Entry 8PF4 (X-ray diffraction, 1.84 A resolution); this record covers chains A and B.

Chain A (and B):
Molecule: Trypanothione reductase
Organism: Trypanosoma brucei
Notes: EC 1.8.1.12; chain B of this document is another copy of the same molecule, construct and numbering; everything in this record applies to it too
UniProt: A0A3L6KZJ1 (A0A3L6KZJ1_9TRYP); numbering as in UniProt (aligned over 1-492)
Chain sequence (495 residues; numbered -2 to 492; the number before each row is that of its first residue; numbers below 1 keep their minus sign (Gly-2 is residue -2)):
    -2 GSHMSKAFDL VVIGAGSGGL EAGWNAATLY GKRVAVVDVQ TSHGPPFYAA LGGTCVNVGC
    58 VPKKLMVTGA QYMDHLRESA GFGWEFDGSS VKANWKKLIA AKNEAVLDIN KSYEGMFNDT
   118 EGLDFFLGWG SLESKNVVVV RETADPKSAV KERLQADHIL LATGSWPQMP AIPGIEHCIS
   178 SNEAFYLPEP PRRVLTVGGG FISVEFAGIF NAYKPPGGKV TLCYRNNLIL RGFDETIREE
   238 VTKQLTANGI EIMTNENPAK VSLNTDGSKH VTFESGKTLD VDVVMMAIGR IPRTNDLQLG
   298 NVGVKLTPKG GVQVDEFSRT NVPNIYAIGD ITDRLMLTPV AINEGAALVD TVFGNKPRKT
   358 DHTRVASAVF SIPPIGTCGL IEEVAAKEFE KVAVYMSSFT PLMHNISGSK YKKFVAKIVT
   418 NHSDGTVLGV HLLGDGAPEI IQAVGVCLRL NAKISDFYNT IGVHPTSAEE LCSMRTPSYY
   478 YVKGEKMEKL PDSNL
Disordered / not traced: -2, 489-492 (chain B: -2 to 2, 489-492)
Disulfide bonds: Cys52-Cys57
Sequence notes: expression tag (-2 to 0)
What the authors report for this chain:
  - conformationally variable residues: Phe396 to Lys407
  - catalytic residues: Cys52, Cys57, His461 (citing earlier work)

Interface between chain A and chain B:
Contacting residue pairs (159; chain A residue first):
  Cys52(A) - His461(B)  hydrogen bond
  Cys57(A) - His461(B)
  Cys57(A) - Pro462(B)
  Lys61(A) - Pro462(B)  hydrogen bond (side chain-backbone)
  Leu62(A) - Phe79(B)
  Leu62(A) - Ile403(B)  hydrophobic
  Thr65(A) - Phe79(B)
  Thr65(A) - Met400(B)
  Gly66(A) - Phe79(B)
  Gly66(A) - Trp81(B)  hydrogen bond (backbone-side chain)
  Tyr69(A) - His72(B)
  Tyr69(A) - Glu75(B)
  Tyr69(A) - Ser76(B)
  Tyr69(A) - Phe79(B)  hydrophobic
  Tyr69(A) - Trp81(B)
  Tyr69(A) - Met400(B)
  Met70(A) - Trp81(B)
  His72(A) - Tyr69(B)
  His72(A) - His72(B)
  Leu73(A) - Leu73(B)  hydrophobic
  Leu73(A) - Trp81(B)  hydrophobic
  Leu73(A) - Phe83(B)  hydrophobic
  Glu75(A) - Tyr69(B)
  Ser76(A) - Tyr69(B)
  Ala77(A) - Lys94(B)
  Gly78(A) - Lys94(B)
  Gly78(A) - Ala98(B)
  Phe79(A) - Leu62(B)
  Phe79(A) - Thr65(B)
  Phe79(A) - Gly66(B)
  Phe79(A) - Tyr69(B)  hydrophobic
  Phe79(A) - Leu95(B)
  Phe79(A) - Tyr210(B)  hydrogen bond (backbone-side chain)
  Gly80(A) - Lys89(B)
  Gly80(A) - Ala90(B)
  Gly80(A) - Asn91(B)  hydrogen bond (backbone-backbone)
  Gly80(A) - Lys94(B)
  Trp81(A) - Gly66(B)  hydrogen bond (side chain-backbone)
  Trp81(A) - Tyr69(B)
  Trp81(A) - Met70(B)
  Trp81(A) - Leu73(B)  hydrophobic
  Trp81(A) - Val88(B)  hydrophobic
  Trp81(A) - Lys89(B)
  Trp81(A) - Ala90(B)  hydrophobic
  Trp81(A) - Ala209(B)
  Trp81(A) - Tyr210(B)  hydrogen bond
  Glu82(A) - Ser87(B)
  Glu82(A) - Val88(B)
  Glu82(A) - Lys89(B)  hydrogen bond (backbone-backbone)
  Glu82(A) - Asn91(B)  hydrogen bond
  Glu82(A) - Lys94(B)  salt bridge
  Phe83(A) - Ser87(B)
  Phe83(A) - Val88(B)  hydrophobic
  Asp84(A) - Ser87(B)  hydrogen bond (backbone-side chain)
  Ser87(A) - Glu82(B)
  Ser87(A) - Phe83(B)
  Ser87(A) - Asp84(B)  hydrogen bond (side chain-backbone)
  Val88(A) - Trp81(B)  hydrophobic
  Val88(A) - Glu82(B)
  Val88(A) - Phe83(B)  hydrophobic
  Lys89(A) - Gly80(B)
  Lys89(A) - Trp81(B)
  Lys89(A) - Glu82(B)  hydrogen bond (backbone-backbone)
  Ala90(A) - Gly80(B)
  Ala90(A) - Trp81(B)  hydrophobic
  Asn91(A) - Gly80(B)  hydrogen bond (backbone-backbone)
  Asn91(A) - Glu82(B)  hydrogen bond
  Lys94(A) - Ala77(B)
  Lys94(A) - Gly78(B)
  Lys94(A) - Gly80(B)
  Lys94(A) - Glu82(B)  salt bridge
  Leu95(A) - Phe79(B)
  Ala98(A) - Gly78(B)
  Ala98(A) - Ile403(B)  hydrophobic
  Ile106(A) - Leu399(B)  hydrophobic
  Ala209(A) - Trp81(B)
  Tyr210(A) - Phe79(B)  hydrogen bond (side chain-backbone)
  Tyr210(A) - Trp81(B)  hydrogen bond
  Thr335(A) - His461(B)
  Pro336(A) - Ile458(B)  hydrophobic
  Pro336(A) - Gly459(B)
  Pro336(A) - His461(B)
  Asn340(A) - Ile458(B)
  Asp358(A) - Ile458(B)
  Val362(A) - Ile458(B)  hydrophobic
  Ala363(A) - Val460(B)  hydrophobic
  Ser364(A) - Val460(B)
  Ala365(A) - Val460(B)  hydrophobic
  Phe367(A) - Pro462(B)
  Leu399(A) - Ile106(B)  hydrophobic
  Met400(A) - Leu62(B)  hydrophobic
  Met400(A) - Thr65(B)
  Met400(A) - Tyr69(B)
  Ile403(A) - Ala98(B)  hydrophobic
  Pro435(A) - Thr463(B)
  Glu436(A) - Ile437(B)
  Glu436(A) - Thr463(B)
  Glu436(A) - Ser464(B)  hydrogen bond (side chain-backbone)
  Glu436(A) - Ala465(B)  hydrogen bond (side chain-backbone)
  Ile437(A) - Glu436(B)
  Ile438(A) - Val460(B)  hydrophobic
  Gln439(A) - Ile458(B)  hydrogen bond (side chain-backbone)
  Gln439(A) - Gly459(B)
  Gln439(A) - Val460(B)  hydrogen bond (side chain-backbone)
  Gln439(A) - Ala465(B)
  Gln439(A) - Glu466(B)
  Gln439(A) - Cys469(B)
  Ala440(A) - Ala440(B)  hydrophobic
  Ala440(A) - Val441(B)
  Ala440(A) - Cys444(B)
  Val441(A) - Ala440(B)  hydrophobic
  Gly442(A) - Thr457(B)
  Val443(A) - Cys444(B)  hydrophobic
  Val443(A) - Asp453(B)
  Val443(A) - Phe454(B)  hydrophobic
  Val443(A) - Thr457(B)
  Cys444(A) - Ala440(B)  hydrogen bond (side chain-backbone)
  Cys444(A) - Val443(B)  hydrophobic
  Cys444(A) - Cys444(B)  hydrophobic
  Arg446(A) - Asp453(B)  hydrogen bond (side chain-backbone)
  Arg446(A) - Asn456(B)
  Arg446(A) - Thr457(B)  hydrogen bond
  Leu447(A) - Ala449(B)  hydrophobic
  Leu447(A) - Asp453(B)
  Ala449(A) - Leu447(B)  hydrophobic
  Ser452(A) - Arg446(B)
  Asp453(A) - Val443(B)
  Asp453(A) - Arg446(B)  salt bridge
  Asp453(A) - Leu447(B)
  Phe454(A) - Val443(B)  hydrophobic
  Asn456(A) - Arg446(B)
  Thr457(A) - Gly442(B)
  Thr457(A) - Val443(B)
  Thr457(A) - Arg446(B)
  Ile458(A) - Pro336(B)  hydrophobic
  Ile458(A) - Asn340(B)
  Ile458(A) - Asp358(B)
  Ile458(A) - Gln439(B)  hydrogen bond (backbone-side chain)
  Gly459(A) - Pro336(B)
  Gly459(A) - Gln439(B)
  Val460(A) - Ala363(B)  hydrophobic
  Val460(A) - Ser364(B)
  Val460(A) - Ala365(B)  hydrophobic
  Val460(A) - Ile438(B)  hydrophobic
  Val460(A) - Gln439(B)  hydrogen bond (backbone-side chain)
  His461(A) - Cys52(B)  hydrogen bond
  His461(A) - Cys57(B)
  His461(A) - Thr335(B)
  His461(A) - Pro336(B)
  Pro462(A) - Cys57(B)
  Pro462(A) - Lys61(B)
  Pro462(A) - Phe367(B)
  Thr463(A) - Pro435(B)
  Thr463(A) - Glu436(B)
  Ser464(A) - Glu436(B)  hydrogen bond (backbone-side chain)
  Ala465(A) - Glu436(B)  hydrogen bond (backbone-side chain)
  Ala465(A) - Gln439(B)
  Glu466(A) - Gln439(B)
  Cys469(A) - Gln439(B)
Interface residues without a listed pair, chain A (75 interface residues in all): Val58, Lys99, Val337, Thr357
Interface residues without a listed pair, chain B (74 interface residues in all): Val58, Lys99, Val337, Thr357, Val362

Overview:
75 residues of chain A and 74 residues of chain B are in contact; the contacts include 28 hydrogen bonds and 3
salt bridges. Among the polar pairs are Glu82(A)-Lys94(B), Asp453(A)-Arg446(B) and Cys52(A)-His461(B). The
paper reports catalytic residues Cys52(A), Cys57(A) and His461(A); conformational variability at Phe396(A).
Both chains are Trypanothione reductase (Trypanosoma brucei). Entry 8PF4 (Crystal structure of Trypanosoma
brucei trypanothione reductase in complex with
4-(((5-((4-fluorophenethyl)carbamoyl)furan-2-yl)methyl)(4-fluorophenyl)carbamoyl)-1-methyl-1-(3-phenylpropyl)piperazin-1-ium)
was determined by X-ray diffraction together with 8PF3 and 8PF5 from the same study.
